6COY - chains A and B; structure by electron microscopy, 3.36 A resolution.

Chain A (and B):
Name: Chloride channel protein 1
Organism: Homo sapiens
Notes: chain B of this document is another copy of the same molecule, construct and numbering; everything in this record applies to it too
Reference sequence: P35523 (CLCN1_HUMAN); residue numbers follow UniProt; this construct covers 1-988
Amino-acid sequence (988 residues; each row starts with the number of its first residue):
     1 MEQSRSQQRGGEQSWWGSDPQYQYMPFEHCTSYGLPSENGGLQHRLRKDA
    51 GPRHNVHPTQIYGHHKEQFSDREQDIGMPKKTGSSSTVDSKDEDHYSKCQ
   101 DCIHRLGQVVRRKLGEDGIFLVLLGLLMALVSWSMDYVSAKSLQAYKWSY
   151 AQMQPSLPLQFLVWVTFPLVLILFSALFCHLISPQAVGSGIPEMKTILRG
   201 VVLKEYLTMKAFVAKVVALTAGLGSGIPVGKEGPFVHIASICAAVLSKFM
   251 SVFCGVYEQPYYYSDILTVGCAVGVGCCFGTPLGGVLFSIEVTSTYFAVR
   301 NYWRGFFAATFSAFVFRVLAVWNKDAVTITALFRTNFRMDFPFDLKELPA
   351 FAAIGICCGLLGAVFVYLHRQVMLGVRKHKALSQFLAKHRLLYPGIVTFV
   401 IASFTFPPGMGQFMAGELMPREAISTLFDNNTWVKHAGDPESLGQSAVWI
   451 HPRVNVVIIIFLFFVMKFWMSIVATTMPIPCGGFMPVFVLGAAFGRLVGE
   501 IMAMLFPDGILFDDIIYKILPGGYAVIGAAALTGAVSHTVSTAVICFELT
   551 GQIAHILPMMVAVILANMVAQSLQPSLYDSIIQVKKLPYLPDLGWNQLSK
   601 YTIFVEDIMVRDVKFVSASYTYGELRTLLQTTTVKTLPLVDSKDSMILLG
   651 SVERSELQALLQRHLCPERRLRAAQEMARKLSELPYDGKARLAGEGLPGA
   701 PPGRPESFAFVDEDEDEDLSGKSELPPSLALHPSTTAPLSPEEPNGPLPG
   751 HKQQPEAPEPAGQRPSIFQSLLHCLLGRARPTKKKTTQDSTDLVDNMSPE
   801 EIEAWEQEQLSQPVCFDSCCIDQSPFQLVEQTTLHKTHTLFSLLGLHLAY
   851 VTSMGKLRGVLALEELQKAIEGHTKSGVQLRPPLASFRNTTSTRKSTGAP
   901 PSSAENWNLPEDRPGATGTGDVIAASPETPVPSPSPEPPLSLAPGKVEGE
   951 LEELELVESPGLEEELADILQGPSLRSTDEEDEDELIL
Not modelled in the structure: 1-115, 251-261, 592-988
UniProt features mapped onto this chain:
  - motif: Gly-188 to Pro-192 (Selectivity filter part_1), Gly-230 to Pro-234 (Selectivity filter part_2), Gly-482 to Pro-486 (Selectivity filter part_3)
  - binding site (chloride): Ser-189, Phe-484, Tyr-578
  - site: Glu-232 (Protopore gate)
  - modified residue: Ser-886 (Phosphoserine)
  - natural variant: Gln-43 (Q43R: In MCAR), Ser-70 (S70L: In MCAR; uncertain significance), Thr-82 (T82A: In MCAR; uncertain significance), Arg-105 (R105C: In MCAR), Met-128 (M128V: In MCAD), Asp-136 (D136G: In MCAR), Tyr-137 (Y137D: In MCAR), Tyr-150 (Y150C: In MCAR), Gln-154 (Q154R: No effect on chloride transport), Gln-160 (Q160H: In MCAR), Phe-161 (F161V: In MCAD and MCAR), Trp-164 (W164R: In MCAR), 48 further natural variant entries in UniProt
  - mutagenesis: Ile-290 (I290C/E/F/G/K/L/Q/T/V/Y: Changed chloride channel activity; changed gating of the channel), Glu-291 (E291D: No effect on calcium channel activity; E291L: Loss of calcium channel activity), Arg-496 (R496K: Changed gating of the channel), Gly-499 (G499K/E: Changed gating of the channel; G499Q: No effect on gating of the channel), Glu-500 (E500Q: No effect on channel function), Thr-636 (T636A: Reduces the effect of adenosine nucleotides on common gate), Pro-638 (P638A: Reduces the effect of adenosine nucleotides on common gate), Ser-651 (S651A: Has normal sensitivity to adenosine nucleotides), His-847 (H847A: Reduces the effect of adenosine nucleotides on common gate), Leu-848 (L848A: Abrogates the effect of adenosine nucleotides on common gate), Ala-849 (A849V: Has normal sensitivity to adenosine nucleotides)

How chain A and chain B interact:
Residue-residue contacts (68):
  Pro-282(A) with Leu-557(B), hydrophobic; Met-560(B), hydrophobic
  Leu-283(A) with Val-544(B), hydrophobic; Phe-547(B), hydrophobic
  Ile-290(A) with Ile-290(B), hydrophobic; Val-299(B)
  Glu-291(A) with Tyr-302(B), hydrogen bond
  Thr-293(A) with Val-299(B)
  Thr-295(A) with Phe-297(B); Ala-298(B); Val-299(B), hydrogen bond (backbone-backbone)
  Tyr-296(A) with Phe-297(B); Ala-298(B), hydrophobic; Arg-300(B)
  Phe-297(A) with Thr-295(B); Tyr-296(B); Phe-297(B), hydrogen bond (backbone-backbone)
  Ala-298(A) with Thr-295(B); Tyr-296(B), hydrophobic
  Val-299(A) with Ile-290(B); Thr-293(B); Thr-295(B), hydrogen bond (backbone-backbone)
  Arg-300(A) with Tyr-296(B)
  Tyr-302(A) with Glu-291(B), hydrogen bond; Val-540(B)
  Trp-303(A) with His-538(B); Val-540(B), hydrophobic
  Phe-306(A) with Val-540(B), hydrophobic; Met-560(B), hydrophobic
  Thr-310(A) with Met-560(B); Ile-564(B)
  Val-321(A) with Leu-345(B), hydrophobic
  Val-327(A) with Phe-341(B), hydrophobic; Phe-512(B), hydrophobic
  Thr-328(A) with Phe-341(B); Pro-342(B); Phe-343(B)
  Ile-329(A) with Leu-557(B), hydrophobic
  Arg-334(A) with Met-339(B)
  Met-339(A) with Arg-334(B); Gly-551(B)
  Phe-341(A) with Val-327(B), hydrophobic; Thr-328(B)
  Pro-342(A) with Thr-328(B)
  Phe-343(A) with Thr-328(B)
  Leu-345(A) with Val-321(B), hydrophobic
  Phe-512(A) with Val-327(B), hydrophobic
  His-538(A) with Trp-303(B)
  Val-540(A) with Tyr-302(B); Trp-303(B), hydrophobic; Phe-306(B), hydrophobic
  Val-544(A) with Leu-283(B), hydrophobic
  Phe-547(A) with Leu-283(B), hydrophobic; Phe-547(B), hydrophobic; Ile-553(B)
  Gly-551(A) with Met-339(B); Ile-553(B)
  Gln-552(A) with Ile-553(B)
  Ile-553(A) with Phe-547(B); Gly-551(B); Gln-552(B); Ile-553(B), hydrophobic
  Leu-557(A) with Pro-282(B), hydrophobic; Ile-329(B), hydrophobic
  Met-560(A) with Pro-282(B), hydrophobic; Phe-306(B), hydrophobic; Thr-310(B)
  Ile-564(A) with Thr-310(B)
Interface residues without a listed pair, chain A (47 interface residues in all): Leu-287, Phe-307, Ala-313, Phe-314, Arg-317, Leu-348, Thr-539, Ser-541, Val-561, Asn-567, Gln-571
Interface residues without a listed pair, chain B (47 interface residues in all): Leu-287, Phe-307, Ala-313, Phe-314, Arg-317, Leu-348, Thr-539, Ser-541, Val-561, Asn-567, Gln-571

Summary:
Chain A and chain B each contribute 47 residues to their interface, with 5 hydrogen bonds. Polar contacts
include Glu-291(A)/Tyr-302(B), Thr-295(A)/Val-299(B) and Phe-297(A)/Phe-297(B). From UniProt: 3
chloride-binding residues and 11 mutagenesis sites on chain A.
Both chains are Chloride channel protein 1 (Homo sapiens). Entry 6COY (Human CLC-1 chloride ion channel,
transmembrane domain) was determined by electron microscopy (same publication as 6COZ).
